Entry 8T9D (electron microscopy, 4.66 A resolution (low resolution: residue-level contacts below are approximate; hydrogen-bond / salt-bridge calls are withheld)); this record covers chains A and S of the 26 polymer chains in the assembly.

== Chain A ==
Protein: Mediator of RNA polymerase II transcription subunit 1
Source organism: Homo sapiens
Reference sequence: Q15648 (MED1_HUMAN); numbering as in UniProt (aligned over 1-1581)
Chain sequence (1581 residues; row label = number of the first residue in the row):
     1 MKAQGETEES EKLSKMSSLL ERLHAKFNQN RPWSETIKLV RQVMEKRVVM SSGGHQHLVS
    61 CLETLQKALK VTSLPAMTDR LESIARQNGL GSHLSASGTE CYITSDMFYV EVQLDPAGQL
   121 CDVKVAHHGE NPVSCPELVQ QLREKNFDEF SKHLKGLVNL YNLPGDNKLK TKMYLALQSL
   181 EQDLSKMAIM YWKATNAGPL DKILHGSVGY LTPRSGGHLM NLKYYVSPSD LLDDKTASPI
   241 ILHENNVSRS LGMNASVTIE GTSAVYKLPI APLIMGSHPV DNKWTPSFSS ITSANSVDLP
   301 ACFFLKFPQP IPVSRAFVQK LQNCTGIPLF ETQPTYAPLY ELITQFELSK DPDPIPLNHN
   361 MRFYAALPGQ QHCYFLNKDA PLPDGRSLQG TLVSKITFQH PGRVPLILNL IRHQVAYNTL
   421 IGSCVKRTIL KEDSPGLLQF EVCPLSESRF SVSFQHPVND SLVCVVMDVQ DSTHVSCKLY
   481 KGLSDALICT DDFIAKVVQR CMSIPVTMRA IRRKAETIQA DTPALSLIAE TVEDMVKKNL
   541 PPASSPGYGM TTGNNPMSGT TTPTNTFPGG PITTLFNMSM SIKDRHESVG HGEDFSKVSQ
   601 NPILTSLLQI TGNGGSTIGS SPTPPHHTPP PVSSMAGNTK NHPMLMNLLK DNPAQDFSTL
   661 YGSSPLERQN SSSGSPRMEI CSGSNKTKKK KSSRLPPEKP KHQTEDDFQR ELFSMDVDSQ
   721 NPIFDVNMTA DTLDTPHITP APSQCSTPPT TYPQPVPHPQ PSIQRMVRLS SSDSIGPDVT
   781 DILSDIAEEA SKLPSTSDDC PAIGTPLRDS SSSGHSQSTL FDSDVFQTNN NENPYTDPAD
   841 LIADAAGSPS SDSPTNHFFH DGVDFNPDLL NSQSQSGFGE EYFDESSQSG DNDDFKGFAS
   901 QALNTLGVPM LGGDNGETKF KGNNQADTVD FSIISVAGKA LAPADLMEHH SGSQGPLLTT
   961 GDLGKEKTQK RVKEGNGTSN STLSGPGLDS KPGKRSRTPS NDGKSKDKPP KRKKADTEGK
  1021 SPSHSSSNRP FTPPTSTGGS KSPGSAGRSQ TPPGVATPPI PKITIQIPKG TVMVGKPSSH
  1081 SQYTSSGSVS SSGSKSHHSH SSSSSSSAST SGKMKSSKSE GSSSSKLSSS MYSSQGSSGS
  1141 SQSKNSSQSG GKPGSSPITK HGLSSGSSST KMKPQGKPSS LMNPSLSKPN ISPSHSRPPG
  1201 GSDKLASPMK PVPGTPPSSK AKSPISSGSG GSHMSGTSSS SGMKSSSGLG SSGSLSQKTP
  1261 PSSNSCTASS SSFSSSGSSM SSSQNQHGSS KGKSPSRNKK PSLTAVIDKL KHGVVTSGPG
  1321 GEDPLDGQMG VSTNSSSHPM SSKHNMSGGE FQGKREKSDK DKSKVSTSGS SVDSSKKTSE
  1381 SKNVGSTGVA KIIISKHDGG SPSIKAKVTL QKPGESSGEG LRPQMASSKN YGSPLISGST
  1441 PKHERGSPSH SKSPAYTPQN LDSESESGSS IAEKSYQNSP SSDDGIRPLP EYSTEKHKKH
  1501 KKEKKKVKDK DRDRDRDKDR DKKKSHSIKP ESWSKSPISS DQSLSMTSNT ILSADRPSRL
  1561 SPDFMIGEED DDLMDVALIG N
Not modelled in the structure: 1-12, 28-32, 47-55, 113-126, 235-239, 289-294, 519-1581
Swiss-Prot annotation at these positions:
  - region: Cys-681 to Met-715 (Interaction with GATA1)
  - motif: Leu-604 to Leu-608 (LXXLL motif 1), Leu-645 to Leu-649 (LXXLL motif 2), Gln-875 to Ala-902 (Integrase domain-binding motif (IBM))
  - modified residue: Ser-588 (Phosphoserine), Ser-664 (Phosphoserine), Ser-795 (Phosphoserine), Thr-805 (Phosphothreonine), Ser-887 (Phosphoserine), Ser-953 (Phosphoserine), Thr-1032 (Phosphothreonine), Thr-1051 (Phosphothreonine), Thr-1057 (Phosphothreonine), Ser-1156 (Phosphoserine), Lys-1177 (N6-acetyllysine), Ser-1207 (Phosphoserine), Thr-1215 (Phosphothreonine), Ser-1223 (Phosphoserine), Ser-1302 (Phosphoserine), Ser-1347 (Phosphoserine), Ser-1403 (Phosphoserine), Ser-1433 (Phosphoserine), Thr-1440 (Phosphothreonine), Thr-1457 (Phosphothreonine) and 6 more in UniProt
  - mutagenesis: Ser-599 to Gly-612 (Enhances interaction with ESR1), Gln-600 to Gly-612 (Enhances interaction with ESR1), Leu-604 (L604A: Impairs interaction with ESR2; when associated with A-607; A-645 and A-648), Leu-607 to Leu-608 (Impairs interaction with ESR1, PPARG, RXRA and THRB. Impairs interaction with THRA; when associated with 648-A-A-649), Leu-607 (L607A: Impairs interaction with ESR2; when associated with A-604; A-645 and A-648), Thr-639 to Pro-653 (Enhances interaction with ESR1), Leu-645 (L645A: Impairs interaction with ESR2; when associated with A-604; A-607 and A-648), Leu-648 to Leu-649 (Impairs interaction with ESR1, PPARG, THRB and VDR. Impairs interaction with THRA; when associated with 607-A-A-608), Leu-648 (L648A: Impairs interaction with ESR2; when associated with A-604; A-607 and A-645), Ser-886 (S886D: Increased interaction with PSIP1; when associated with D-887 or D-887 and D-889), Ser-887 (S887D: Phosphomimetic mutant. Increased interaction with PSIP1; when associated with D-886 or D-886 and D-889), Ser-889 (S889D: Increased interaction with PSIP1; when associated with D-886 and D-887), 2 further mutagenesis entries in UniProt

== Chain S ==
Protein: Mediator of RNA polymerase II transcription subunit 24
Source organism: Homo sapiens
Reference sequence: O75448 (MED24_HUMAN); numbering as in UniProt (aligned over 1-989)
Chain sequence (989 residues; each row starts with the number of its first residue):
     1 MKVVNLKQAI LQAWKERWSD YQWAINMKKF FPKGATWDIL NLADALLEQA MIGPSPNPLI
    61 LSYLKYAISS QMVSYSSVLT AISKFDDFSR DLCVQALLDI MDMFCDRLSC HGKAEECIGL
   121 CRALLSALHW LLRCTAASAE RLREGLEAGT PAAGEKQLAM CLQRLEKTLS STKNRALLHI
   181 AKLEEASSWT AIEHSLLKLG EILANLSNPQ LRSQAEQCGT LIRSIPTMLS VHAEQMHKTG
   241 FPTVHAVILL EGTMNLTGET QSLVEQLTMV KRMQHIPTPL FVLEIWKACF VGLIESPEGT
   301 EELKWTAFTF LKIPQVLVKL KKYSHGDKDF TEDVNCAFEF LLKLTPLLDK ADQRCNCDCT
   361 NFLLQECGKQ GLLSEASVNN LMAKRKADRE HAPQQKSGEN ANIQPNIQLI LRAEPTVTNI
   421 LKTMDADHSK SPEGLLGVLG HMLSGKSLDL LLAAAAATGK LKSFARKFIN LNEFTTYGSE
   481 ESTKPASVRA LLFDISFLML CHVAQTYGSE VILSESRTGA EVPFFETWMQ TCMPEEGKIL
   541 NPDHPCFRPD STKVESLVAL LNNSSEMKLV QMKWHEACLS ISAAILEILN AWENGVLAFE
   601 SIQKITDNIK GKVCSLAVCA VAWLVAHVRM LGLDEREKSL QMIRQLAGPL FSENTLQFYN
   661 ERVVIMNSIL ERMCADVLQQ TATQIKFPST GVDTMPYWNL LPPKRPIKEV LTDIFAKVLE
   721 KGWVDSRSIH IFDTLLHMGG VYWFCNNLIK ELLKETRKEH TLRAVELLYS IFCLDMQQVT
   781 LVLLGHILPG LLTDSSKWHS LMDPPGTALA KLAVWCALSS YSSHKGQAST RQKKRHREDI
   841 EDYISLFPLD DVQPSKLMRL LSSNEDDANI LSSPTDRSMS SSLSASQLHT VNMRDPLNRV
   901 LANLFLLISS ILGSRTAGPH TQFVQWFMEE CVDCLEQGGR GSVLQFMPFT TVSELVKVSA
   961 MSSPKVVLAI TDLSLPLGRQ VAAKAIAAL
Not modelled in the structure: 1-3, 144-154, 393-409, 565-567, 844-891, 959-962, 988-989
Disulfides: Cys-134/Cys-161
Swiss-Prot annotation at these positions:
  - motif: Leu-128 to Leu-132 (LXXLL motif 1), Leu-344 to Leu-348 (LXXLL motif 2), Leu-448 to Leu-452 (LXXLL motif 3), Leu-557 to Leu-561 (LXXLL motif 4), Leu-788 to Leu-792 (LXXLL motif 5), Leu-857 to Leu-861 (LXXLL motif 6)
  - modified residue (Phosphoserine): Ser-862, Ser-873

== Chain A / chain S interface ==
Pairs across the interface (13):
  Gly-436(A) with Lys-15(S)
  Leu-437(A) with Lys-15(S)
  Gln-439(A) with Trp-14(S)
  Ser-453(A) with Trp-14(S)
  Asp-460(A) with Lys-7(S); Ile-10(S)
  Leu-462(A) with Trp-14(S); Met-51(S)
  Tyr-480(A) with Met-51(S); Pro-54(S)
  Lys-481(A) with Ala-50(S); Met-51(S)
  Gly-482(A) with Met-51(S)
Interface residues without a listed pair, chain A (17 interface residues in all): Phe-375, Asn-377, Glu-441, Asn-459, Ser-461, Val-463, Cys-464, Asp-485
Interface residues without a listed pair, chain S (11 interface residues in all): Arg-17, Leu-47, Ile-52, Gly-53

== In short ==
17 residues of chain A face 11 of chain S across their interface. UniProt lists 21 mutagenesis sites on chain
A.
Here chain A is Mediator of RNA polymerase II transcription subunit 1 and chain S is Mediator of RNA
polymerase II transcription subunit 24, both from Homo sapiens. Entry 8T9D (CryoEM structure of TR-TRAP) was
determined by electron microscopy together with 8T1L and 8T1I from the same study.
